Entry 9BAO (electron microscopy, 3.20 A resolution); this record covers chains B and E of the 8 polymer chains in the assembly.

[Chain B]
Molecule: Muellerian-inhibiting factor
Organism: Homo sapiens
Notes: fragment: growth factor domain
UniProtKB: P03971 (MIS_HUMAN); residue numbers follow UniProt; this construct covers 459-560
Chain sequence (109 residues; numbered 452 to 560; the number before each row is that of its first residue):
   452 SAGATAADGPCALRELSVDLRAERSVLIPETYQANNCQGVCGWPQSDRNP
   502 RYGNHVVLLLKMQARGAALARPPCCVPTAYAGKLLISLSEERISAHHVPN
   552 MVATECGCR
Unresolved in the structure: 452-458
Differences from the reference sequence: expression tag (452-458); engineered mutation Ala-515 (Val in P03971)
Disulfides: Cys-462/Cys-526, Cys-488/Cys-557, Cys-492/Cys-559
Curated features (UniProtKB/Swiss-Prot):
  - natural variant: Val-477 (V477A: In PMDS1), His-506 (H506Q: In PMDS1), Ala-515 (V515A: this construct carries the variant), Cys-525 (C525Y: In PMDS1)
  - mutagenesis: Arg-472 (R472D: Little effect on AMH signaling), Leu-478 (L478A: Abolishes AMH signaling. Does not induce regression of the Muellerian duct), Glu-481 (E481A: Shows a slight decrease in AMH signaling. Affects slightly Mullerian duct regression; E481R/Y: Decreases AMH signaling), Gln-484 (Q484S: Little effect on AMH signaling), Lys-534 (K534A: Abolishes AMH signaling), Leu-535 (L535Y: Little effect on AMH signaling), Ala-546 (A546M: Abolishes AMH signaling)

[Chain E]
Molecule: 6E11 Antibody IgG2A Heavy Chain
Organism: Mus musculus
Notes: antibody fragment or engineered binder
Chain sequence (227 residues; each row starts with the number of its first residue):
     1 EVQLQQSGAELVKPGASVKLSCTASGFNIKDTYMHWVKQRPEQGLEWIGR
    51 IDPANGNTIYASKFQGKATITADTSSNTAYMQLSSLTSGDTAVYYCALFI
   101 TTATYAMDYWGQGTSVTVSSAKTTAPSVYPLAPVCGDTTGSSVTLGCLVK
   151 GYFPEPVTLTWNSGSLSSGVHTFPAVLQSDLYTLSSSVTVTSSTWPSQSI
   201 TCNVAHPASSTKVDKKIEPRGPTIKPC
Unresolved in the structure: 134-140, 220-227
Disulfides: Cys-22/Cys-96, Cys-147/Cys-202

[Chain B / chain E interface]
Contacting residue pairs - 6 pairs, chain B then chain E:
  Glu-466(B) / Thr-104(E)  hydrogen bond (backbone-side chain)
  Leu-467(B) / Thr-104(E)
  Leu-467(B) / Tyr-105(E)  hydrophobic
  Ser-468(B) / Tyr-105(E)
  Gln-489(B) / Ala-103(E)
  Gln-489(B) / Thr-104(E)
Other interface residues (no listed pair), chain B (5 interface residues in all): Arg-472
Other interface residues (no listed pair), chain E (4 interface residues in all): Lys-30

[Overview]
The interface between chain B and chain E involves 5 residues on one side and 4 on the other; the contacts
include 1 hydrogen bond. Its one hydrogen-bonded contact is Glu-466(B)/Thr-104(E). Curated annotation
(UniProt) lists 7 mutagenesis sites on chain B.
Here chain B is Muellerian-inhibiting factor (Homo sapiens) and chain E is 6E11 Antibody IgG2A Heavy Chain
(Mus musculus). Entry 9BAO (The Anti-Mullerian Hormone prodomain in complex with the growth factor and 6E11
Fab in C2 symmetry) was determined by electron microscopy, deposited together with 9BAN.
